6RPX - chain A; structure by X-ray diffraction, 1.61 A resolution.

[Chain A]
Molecule: Cytokine receptor-like factor 3
From: Mus musculus
UniProtKB: Q9Z2L7 (CRLF3_MOUSE); numbering as in UniProt (aligned over 174-442)
Amino-acid sequence (269 residues; row label = number of the first residue in the row):
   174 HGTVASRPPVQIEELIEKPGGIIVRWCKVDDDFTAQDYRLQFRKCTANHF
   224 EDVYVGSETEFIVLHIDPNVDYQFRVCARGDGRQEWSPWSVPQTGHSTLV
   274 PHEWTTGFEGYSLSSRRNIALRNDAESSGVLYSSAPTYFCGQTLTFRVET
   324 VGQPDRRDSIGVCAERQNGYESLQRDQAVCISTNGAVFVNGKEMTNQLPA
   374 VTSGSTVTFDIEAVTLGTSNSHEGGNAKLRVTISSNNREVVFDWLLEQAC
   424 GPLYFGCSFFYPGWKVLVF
Disordered / not traced: 174-178, 387-398
Disulfides: C313-C423
What the authors report for this chain:
  - conformationally variable residues (order/disorder transition): V387 to G398

[Overview]
From the paper: conformational variability at V387.
Chain A is Cytokine receptor-like factor 3 (Mus musculus); the structure, Cytokine receptor-like factor 3
C-terminus residues 174-442: native, was determined by X-ray diffraction, deposited together with 6RPY and
6RPZ.
